9G06 - chains M and B of the 24 polymer chains in the assembly; structure by electron microscopy, 2.85 A resolution.

[Chain M]
Name: Small ribosomal subunit protein uS13
Organism: Escherichia coli
UniProtKB: P0A7S9 (RS13_ECOLI); residue numbers follow UniProt; this construct covers 1-118
Amino-acid sequence (118 residues; each row starts with the number of its first residue):
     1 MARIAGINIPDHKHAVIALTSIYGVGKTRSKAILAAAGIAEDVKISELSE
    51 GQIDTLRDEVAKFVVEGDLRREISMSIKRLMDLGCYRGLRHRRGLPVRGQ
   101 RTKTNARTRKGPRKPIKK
Disordered / not traced: 1, 115-118

[Chain B]
Molecule: 16S ribosomal RNA
Organism: Escherichia coli
Sequence (1545 nucleotides; row label = number of the first residue in the row; a row labelled like 1082A-1082C holds insertion residues (1082A, then the next letters in order)):
     1 AAAUUGAAGAGUUUGAUCAUGGCUCAGAUUGAACGCUGGCGGCAGGCCUA
    51 ACACAUGCAAGUCGAACGGUAACAGGAAGAAGCUUGCUUCUUUGCUGACG
   101 AGUGGCGGACGGGUGAGUAAUGUCUGGGAAACUGCCUGAUGGAGGGGGAU
   151 AACUACUGGAAACGGUAGCUAAUACCGCAUAACGUCGCAAGACCAAAGAG
   201 GGGGACCUUCGGGCCUCUUGCCAUCGGAUGUGCCCAGAUGGGAUUAGCUA
   251 GUAGGUGGGGUAACGGCUCACCUAGGCGACGAUCCCUAGCUGGUCUGAGA
   301 GGAUGACCAGCCACACUGGAACUGAGACACGGUCCAGACUCCUACGGGAG
   351 GCAGCAGUGGGGAAUAUUGCACAAUGGGCGCAAGCCUGAUGCAGCCAUGC
   401 CGCGUGUAUGAAGAAGCCCUUCGGGUUGUAAAGUACUUUCAGCGGGGAGG
   451 AAGGGAGUAAAGUUAAUACCUUUGCUCAUUGACGUUACCCGCAGAAGAAG
   501 CACCGGCUAACUCCGUGCCAGCAGCCXCGGUAAUACGGAGGGUGCAAGCG
   551 UUAAUCGGAAUUACUGGGCGUAAAGCGCACGCAGGCGGUUUGUUAAGUCA
   601 GAUGUGAAAUCCCCGGGCUCAACCUGGGAACUGCAUCUGAUACUGGCAAG
   651 CUUGAGUCUCGUAGAGGGGGGUAGAAUUCCAGGUGUAGCGGUGAAAUGCG
   701 UAGAGAUCUGGAGGAAUACCGGUGGCGAAGGCGGCCCCCUGGACGAAGAC
   751 UGACGCUCAGGUGCGAAAGCGUGGGGAGCAAACAGGAUUAGAUACCCUGG
   801 UAGUCCACGCCGUAAACGAUGUCGACUUGGAGGUUGUGCCCUUGAGGCGU
   851 GGCUUCCGGAGCUAACGCGUUAAGUCGACCGCCUGGGGAGUACGGCCGCA
   901 AGGUUAAAACUCAAAUGAAUUGACGGGGGCCCGCACAAGCGGUGGAGCAU
   951 GUGGUUUAAUUCGAUGXAACGCGAAGAACCUUACCUGGUCUUGACAUCCA
  1001 CGGAAGUUUUCAGAGAUGAGAAUGUGCCUUCGGGAACCGUGAGACAGGUG
  1051 CUGCAUGGCUGUCGUCAGCUCGUGUUGUGAAA
1082A-1082C AAC
  1083 UGUUGGGUUAAGUCCCGCAACGAGCGCAACCCUUAUCCUUUGUUGCCAGC
  1133 GGUCCGGCCGGGAACUCAAAGGAGACUGCCAGUGAUAAACUGGAGGAAGG
  1183 UGGGGAUGACGUCAAGUCAUCAUGGCCCUUACGACCAGGGCUACACACGU
  1233 GCUACAAUGGCGCAUACAAAGAGAAGCGACCUCGCGAGAGCAAGCGGACC
  1283 UCAUAAAGUGCGUCGUAGUCCGGAUUGGAGUCUGCAACUCGACUCCAUGA
  1333 AGUCGGAAUCGCUAGUAAUCGUGGAUCAGAAUGCCACGGUGAAUACGUUC
  1383 CCGGGCCUUGUACACACCGCCCGUXACACCAUGGGAGUGGGUUGCAAAAG
  1433 AAGUAGGUAGCUUAACCUUCGGGAGGGCGCUUACCACUUUGUGAUUCAUG
  1483 ACUGGGGUGAAGUCGUAACAAGGUAACCGUAGGGGAACCUGCGGUUGGAU
  1533 CACCUCCUUA
Disordered / not traced: 79-92, 205-213, 841-845, 1082A-1082C, 1168, 1534-1542
Modified residues: PSU (pseudouridine-5'-monophosphate) at position 516, G7M (N7-methyl-guanosine-5'-monophosphate) at position 527, 2MG (2N-methylguanosine-5'-monophosphate) at position 966, 5MC (5-methylcytidine-5'-monophosphate) at position 967, 2MG (2N-methylguanosine-5'-monophosphate) at position 1207, 4OC (4n,o2'-methylcytidine-5'-monophosphate) at position 1402, 5MC (5-methylcytidine-5'-monophosphate) at position 1407, UR3 (3-methyluridine-5'-monophoshate) at position 1498, 2MG (2N-methylguanosine-5'-monophosphate) at position 1516, MA6 (6N-dimethyladenosine-5'-monophoshate) at position 1518, MA6 (6N-dimethyladenosine-5'-monophoshate) at position 1519
Ion coordination: K+ site 1: U5 (shared with 5 residues of chain D); K+ site 2: G11, U12, G21, G22; Mg2+ site 1 near G21 (its only coordinating residue here); Mg2+ site 2: C48, G115; Mg2+ site 3: A59, C386, U387; K+ site 3: G61, U62, G104, G105; Mg2+ site 4 near G100 (its only coordinating residue here); K+ site 4: G107, G324, G326; K+ site 5: G107, G108, G326; Mg2+ site 5: A109, G331; K+ site 6: C110, G111; Mg2+ site 6 near G111 (its only coordinating residue here); 18 more K+ sites not listed; 36 more Mg2+ sites not listed
Ligand contacts: A1IC4 ((2S,3S)-2-[[(2S)-2-[[(2S,4S)-5-aminocarbonyloxy-4-oxidanyl-2-[[(2S,3R)-3-oxidanylpiperidin-2-yl]carbonylamino]pentanoyl]amino]-3-(1H-imidazol-4-yl)propanoyl]amino]-3-(2-chloranyl-1H-imidazol-4-yl)-3-oxidanyl-propanoic acid): G693, U788, U789, G791, A792, A794, C795, C796, U1506

[Chain M / chain B interface]
Pairs across the interface - 80 pairs, chain M then chain B:
  Lys13(M) with C1302(B), salt bridge to the phosphate
  His14(M) with U1295(B), hydrogen bond to the phosphate; C1296(B), salt bridge to the phosphate; C1302(B), base contact
  Ile17(M) with C1302(B), base contact
  Ile22(M) with U1330(B), phosphate contact
  Tyr23(M) with U1330(B), phosphate contact; G1331(B), phosphate contact
  Gly24(M) with A1329(B), hydrogen bond to the phosphate; U1330(B), hydrogen bond to the phosphate
  Val25(M) with A1329(B), hydrogen bond to the phosphate; U1330(B), hydrogen bond to the phosphate
  Gly26(M) with A1329(B), hydrogen bond to the phosphate; U1330(B), hydrogen bond to the phosphate
  Lys27(M) with A1329(B), phosphate contact
  Thr28(M) with C1328(B), hydrogen bond to the phosphate; A1329(B), hydrogen bond to the phosphate
  Arg29(M) with C1328(B), hydrogen bond to the sugar; A1329(B), hydrogen bond to the phosphate
  Leu69(M) with A1329(B), sugar contact
  Ser76(M) with G1309(B), hydrogen bond to the sugar; G1310(B), sugar contact
  Ile77(M) with U1308(B), sugar contact; G1309(B), sugar contact
  Leu80(M) with G1309(B), phosphate contact
  Tyr86(M) with U1321(B), sugar contact; C1322(B), phosphate contact
  Arg87(M) with G1309(B), salt bridge to the phosphate; G1310(B), salt bridge to the phosphate
  Arg90(M) with C1226(B), salt bridge to the phosphate
  His91(M) with U1308(B), hydrogen bond to the phosphate; G1309(B), salt bridge to the phosphate
  Leu95(M) with C1226(B), phosphate contact; A1227(B), phosphate contact
  Pro96(M) with U1308(B), phosphate contact
  Val97(M) with U1308(B), hydrogen bond to the phosphate; G1309(B), phosphate contact
  Arg98(M) with U1308(B), salt bridge to the phosphate; G1309(B), salt bridge to the phosphate
  Gly99(M) with C1322(B), sugar contact
  Gln100(M) with A949(B), phosphate contact; A1225(B), phosphate contact; U1307(B), hydrogen bond to the phosphate; U1308(B), hydrogen bond to the phosphate
  Arg101(M) with A949(B), phosphate contact; U950(B), hydrogen bond to the base; G951(B), salt bridge to the phosphate; A1225(B), phosphate contact
  Thr102(M) with A1225(B), hydrogen bond to the phosphate; C1226(B), hydrogen bond to the sugar
  Lys103(M) with U952(B), base contact; G953(B), base contact; G954(B), base contact; A1225(B), phosphate contact; C1226(B), base contact; C1228(B), hydrogen bond to the base
  Thr104(M) with U950(B), hydrogen bond to the base; G951(B), base contact; U952(B), base contact; A1229(B), base contact; C1230(B), base contact
  Asn105(M) with C948(B), base contact; A949(B), hydrogen bond to the phosphate; U950(B), base contact
  Ala106(M) with C948(B), hydrogen bond to the phosphate
  Arg107(M) with G947(B), phosphate contact; C948(B), hydrogen bond to the phosphate; C1228(B), salt bridge to the phosphate
  Thr108(M) with G947(B), hydrogen bond to the phosphate; C948(B), hydrogen bond to the phosphate; A1306(B), hydrogen bond to the sugar; U1307(B), sugar contact
  Arg109(M) with U1307(B), sugar contact
  Lys110(M) with C1226(B), hydrogen bond to the sugar; A1227(B), salt bridge to the phosphate; C1228(B), salt bridge to the phosphate
  Arg113(M) with C1228(B), phosphate contact; A1229(B), salt bridge to the phosphate
  Lys114(M) with A1227(B), hydrogen bond to the sugar; C1228(B), salt bridge to the phosphate
Also at the interface, not in a pair above, chain M (42 interface residues in all): Thr20, Lys44, Ile73, Arg79, Pro112
Also at the interface, not in a pair above, chain B (34 interface residues in all): U1224, C1243, U1301, C1320, G1323, A1332

[In short]
Chain M and chain B form an interface of 42 and 34 residues respectively, with 29 hydrogen bonds and 14 salt
bridges. Polar contacts include Arg101(M)-U950(B), Lys103(M)-C1228(B) and Thr104(M)-U950(B). Chain B binds
compound A1IC4. G11(B), U12(B), G21(B) and G22(B) coordinate K+ site 2.
Here chain M is Small ribosomal subunit protein uS13 and chain B is 16S ribosomal RNA, both from Escherichia
coli. Entry 9G06 (Structure of 30S-IF1-IF3-mRNA-fMet-tRNA-GE81112A complex) was determined by electron
microscopy, deposited together with 9FCO, 9FDA and 9FIB.
